PDB entry 7N4N | X-ray diffraction, 1.41 A resolution | chains A and D

# Chain A
Protein: Beta-secretase 2
Source organism: Homo sapiens
Notes: EC 3.4.23.45
Reference sequence: Q9Y5Z0 (BACE2_HUMAN); residues 13-398 here correspond to UniProt positions 75-460 (UniProt number = residue number + 62)
Sequence (386 residues; each row starts with the number of its first residue):
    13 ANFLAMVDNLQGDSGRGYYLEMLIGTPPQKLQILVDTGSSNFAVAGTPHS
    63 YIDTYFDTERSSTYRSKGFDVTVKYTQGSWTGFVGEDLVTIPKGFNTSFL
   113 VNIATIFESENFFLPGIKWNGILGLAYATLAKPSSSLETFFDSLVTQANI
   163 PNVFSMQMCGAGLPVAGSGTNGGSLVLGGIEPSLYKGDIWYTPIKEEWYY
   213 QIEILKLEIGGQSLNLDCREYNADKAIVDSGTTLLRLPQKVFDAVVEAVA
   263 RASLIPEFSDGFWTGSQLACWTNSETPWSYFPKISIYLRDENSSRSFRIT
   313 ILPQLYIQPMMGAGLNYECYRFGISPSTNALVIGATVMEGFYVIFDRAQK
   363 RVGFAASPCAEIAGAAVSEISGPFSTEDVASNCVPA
Disordered / not traced: 175-183, 285-289, 323-328
Swiss-Prot annotation at these positions:
  - active site: D48, D241
  - glycosylation (N-linked (GlcNAc...) asparagine): N108, N304
Disulfides: C171-C371, C230-C395, C282-C331
Residues lining bound ligands: 0BK (N-{3-[(2S,5R)-6-amino-2-(fluoromethyl)-5-(methanesulfonyl)-5-methyl-2,3,4,5-tetrahydropyridin-2-yl]-4-fluorophenyl}-6-methoxypyrimidine-4-carboxamide): G27, R28, G29, L46, D48, G50, S51, Y87, F124, W131, I134, Y211, D241, S242, G243, T244, T245, A347

# Chain D
Protein: Xaperone
Source organism: Homo sapiens
Sequence (114 residues; row label = number of the first residue in the row):
   159 AQVQLQESGGGLVQPGGSLRLSCAASGFTFSSAIMTWVRQAPGKGREWVS
   209 TIGSDGSITTYADSVKGRFTISRDNARNTLYLQMNSLKPEDTAVYYCTSA
   259 GRRGPGTQVTVSSH
Disordered / not traced: 159-160

# Chain A / chain D interface
Pairs across the interface (29):
  T75(A) with I216(D)
  R77(A) with D213(D); S215(D), hydrogen bond; I216(D)
  K79(A) with S190(D), hydrogen bond (side chain-backbone)
  E98(A) with S190(D); I192(D); G211(D); S212(D), hydrogen bond
  L112(A) with T209(D); G211(D)
  V113(A) with I192(D)
  N114(A) with I192(D)
  S147(A) with A258(D); R260(D), hydrogen bond (backbone-side chain)
  S148(A) with A258(D)
  E150(A) with S257(D); A258(D), hydrogen bond (side chain-backbone)
  V157(A) with R204(D), hydrogen bond (backbone-side chain)
  T158(A) with T194(D); V196(D); W206(D); T256(D)
  Q159(A) with W206(D); T209(D)
  N161(A) with R204(D); E205(D); W206(D), hydrogen bond (side chain-backbone)
  I162(A) with R204(D), hydrogen bond (backbone-side chain)
Interface residues without a listed pair, chain A (20 interface residues in all): F81, L100, A140, D154, P163
Interface residues without a listed pair, chain D (21 interface residues in all): F186, I210, T218, G259

# Overview
20 residues of chain A face 21 of chain D across their interface, with 8 hydrogen bonds. Polar contacts
include R77(A)-S215(D), K79(A)-S190(D) and E98(A)-S212(D). Chain A binds compound 0BK. Curated annotation
(UniProt) lists active-site residues D48(A) and D241(A) on chain A.
Here chain A is Beta-secretase 2 and chain D is Xaperone, both from Homo sapiens. Entry 7N4N (BACE-2 in
complex with ligand 36) was determined by X-ray diffraction together with 7N66 from the same study.
